Entry 3J9U (electron microscopy, 7.60 A resolution (low resolution: residue-level contacts below are approximate; hydrogen-bond / salt-bridge calls are withheld)); this record covers chains C and D of the 28 polymer chains in the assembly.

== Chain C ==
Name: V-type proton ATPase catalytic subunit A
From: Saccharomyces cerevisiae
Notes: EC 3.6.3.14, 3.1.-.-
Reference sequence: P17255 (VATA_YEAST); the construct lacks a stretch of the UniProt sequence, so the offset changes along the chain: 1-282 = UniProt 2-283; 283-616 = UniProt 738-1071
Sequence (616 residues; each row starts with the number of its first residue):
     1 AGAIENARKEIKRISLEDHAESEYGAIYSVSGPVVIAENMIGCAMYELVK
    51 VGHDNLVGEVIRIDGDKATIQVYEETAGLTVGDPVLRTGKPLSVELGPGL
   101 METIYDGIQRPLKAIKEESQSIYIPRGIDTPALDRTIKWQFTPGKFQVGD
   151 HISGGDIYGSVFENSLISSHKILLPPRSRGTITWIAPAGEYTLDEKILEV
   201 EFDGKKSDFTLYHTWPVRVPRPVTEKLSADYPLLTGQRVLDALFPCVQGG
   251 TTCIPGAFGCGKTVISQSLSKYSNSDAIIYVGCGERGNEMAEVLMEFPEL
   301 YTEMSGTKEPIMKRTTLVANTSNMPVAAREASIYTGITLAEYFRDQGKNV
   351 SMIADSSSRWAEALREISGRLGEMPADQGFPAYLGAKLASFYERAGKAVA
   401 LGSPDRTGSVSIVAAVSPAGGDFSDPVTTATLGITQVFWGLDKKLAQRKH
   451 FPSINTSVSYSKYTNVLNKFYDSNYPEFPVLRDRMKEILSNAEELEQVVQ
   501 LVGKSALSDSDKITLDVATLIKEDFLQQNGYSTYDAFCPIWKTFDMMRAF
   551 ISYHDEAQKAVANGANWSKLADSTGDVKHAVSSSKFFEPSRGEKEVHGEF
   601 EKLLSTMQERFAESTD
Not modelled in the structure: 1-23
Swiss-Prot annotation at these positions:
  - binding site (ATP): Gly-256 to Thr-263
  - modified residue: Ala-1 (N-acetylalanine), Thr-130 (Phosphothreonine), Ser-403 (Phosphoserine), Ser-473 (Phosphoserine)

== Chain D ==
Name: V-type proton ATPase subunit B
From: Saccharomyces cerevisiae
Reference sequence: P16140 (VATB_YEAST); numbering as in UniProt (aligned over 1-517)
Sequence (517 residues; row label = number of the first residue in the row):
     1 MVLSDKELFAINKKAVEQGFNVKPRLNYNTVSGVNGPLVILEKVKFPRYN
    51 EIVNLTLPDGTVRQGQVLEIRGDRAIVQVFEGTSGIDVKKTTVEFTGESL
   101 RIPVSEDMLGRIFDGSGRPIDNGPKVFAEDYLDINGSPINPYARIYPEEM
   151 ISTGVSAIDTMNSIARGQKIPIFSASGLPHNEIAAQICRQAGLVRPTKDV
   201 HDGHEENFSIVFAAMGVNLETARFFKQDFEENGSLERTSLFLNLANDPTI
   251 ERIITPRLALTTAEYLAYQTERHVLTILTDMSSYADALREVSAAREEVPG
   301 RRGYPGYMYTDLSTIYERAGRVEGRNGSITQIPILTMPNDDITHPIPDLT
   351 GYITEGQIFVDRQLHNKGIYPPINVLPSLSRLMKSAIGEGMTRKDHGDVS
   401 NQLYAKYAIGKDAAAMKAVVGEEALSIEDKLSLEFLEKFEKTFITQGAYE
   451 DRTVFESLDQAWSLLRIYPKEMLNRISPKILDEFYDRARDDADEDEEDPD
   501 TRSSGKKKDASQEESLI
Not modelled in the structure: 1-28, 486-517
Swiss-Prot annotation at these positions:
  - binding site (ATP): Arg-381
  - modified residue (Phosphoserine): Ser-4, Ser-137, Ser-503, Ser-504, Ser-511, Ser-515
  - cross-link (Glycyl lysine isopeptide (Lys-Gly)): Lys-14 (interchain with G-Cter in ubiquitin), Lys-508 (interchain with G-Cter in ubiquitin)

== How chain C and chain D interact ==
Residue-residue contacts (100):
  Tyr-28(C) with Arg-71(D); Gly-72(D)
  Ser-29(C) with Ile-70(D); Arg-71(D); Gly-72(D)
  Val-30(C) with Tyr-49(D); Glu-69(D); Ile-70(D)
  Ser-31(C) with Glu-69(D); Arg-71(D)
  Gly-32(C) with Tyr-49(D); Arg-295(D)
  Glu-75(C) with Asn-135(D); Gly-136(D); Ser-137(D)
  Thr-76(C) with Tyr-49(D)
  Ala-77(C) with Tyr-49(D); Asn-50(D); Asn-135(D)
  Gly-78(C) with Arg-48(D); Tyr-49(D)
  Leu-79(C) with Tyr-49(D); Ile-70(D)
  Thr-80(C) with Lys-45(D); Pro-47(D); Arg-48(D); Ile-70(D)
  Val-81(C) with Lys-45(D); Ile-70(D)
  Ile-104(C) with Arg-144(D)
  Gln-120(C) with Tyr-268(D); Glu-323(D)
  Ser-121(C) with Ile-139(D); Glu-323(D)
  Ile-122(C) with Tyr-142(D); Arg-144(D); Glu-323(D); Arg-325(D)
  Tyr-123(C) with Asn-140(D); Tyr-142(D); Arg-144(D)
  Ile-124(C) with Asn-140(D)
  Pro-125(C) with Pro-138(D); Ile-139(D); Asn-140(D)
  Ala-257(C) with Arg-381(D)
  Phe-258(C) with Tyr-352(D); Arg-381(D)
  Cys-260(C) with Arg-381(D)
  Arg-286(C) with Lys-169(D); Tyr-352(D); Ile-353(D); Glu-355(D)
  Asn-288(C) with Tyr-146(D); Pro-147(D); Lys-169(D); Glu-355(D)
  Met-290(C) with Arg-144(D)
  Ala-291(C) with Arg-144(D); Ile-145(D); Tyr-146(D)
  Glu-292(C) with Tyr-146(D); Leu-382(D)
  Leu-294(C) with Arg-144(D)
  Met-295(C) with Ile-145(D); Tyr-146(D)
  Ala-319(C) with Arg-144(D)
  Ser-322(C) with Tyr-309(D); Ser-313(D)
  Asn-323(C) with Ser-313(D); Tyr-316(D); Glu-317(D)
  Met-324(C) with Arg-144(D)
  Arg-329(C) with Tyr-309(D)
  Arg-359(C) with Tyr-309(D); Tyr-352(D)
  Glu-362(C) with Tyr-309(D); Leu-349(D)
  Arg-365(C) with Gly-306(D); Leu-349(D)
  Glu-366(C) with Gly-306(D); Tyr-309(D); Thr-310(D)
  Gly-369(C) with Glu-297(D); Tyr-307(D)
  Arg-370(C) with Arg-295(D); Glu-297(D); Tyr-307(D); Thr-310(D); Asp-311(D)
  Gly-372(C) with Val-298(D)
  Glu-373(C) with Val-298(D)
  Gln-378(C) with Arg-301(D)
  Pro-418(C) with Tyr-352(D)
  Ala-419(C) with Tyr-352(D)
  Gly-420(C) with Asp-348(D); Tyr-352(D)
  Gly-421(C) with Tyr-352(D)
  Arg-448(C) with Asn-401(D)
  Lys-449(C) with Lys-384(D)
Other interface residues (no listed pair), chain C (56 interface residues in all): Leu-112, Gly-259, Gly-287, Thr-321, Gly-379, Phe-380, Gln-447
Other interface residues (no listed pair), chain D (53 interface residues in all): Phe-46, Pro-141, Ala-143, Pro-305, Thr-354, Leu-379, Tyr-404, Arg-475

== Summary ==
The interface between chain C and chain D involves 56 residues on one side and 53 on the other. Curated
annotation (UniProt) lists 8 ATP-binding residues on chain C; ATP-binding residue Arg-381(D) on chain D.
Chain C is V-type proton ATPase catalytic subunit A and chain D is V-type proton ATPase subunit B, both from
Saccharomyces cerevisiae; the structure, Yeast V-ATPase state 2, was determined by electron microscopy,
deposited together with 3J9T and 3J9V.
